PDB entry 2WUS | X-ray diffraction, 2.90 A resolution | chains A and R

== Chain A ==
Name: Rod shape-determining protein mreb
Organism: Thermotoga maritima
UniProt: Q9WZ57 (Q9WZ57_THEMA); residues 1-336 here = UniProt positions 1-336
Chain sequence (344 residues; each row starts with the number of its first residue):
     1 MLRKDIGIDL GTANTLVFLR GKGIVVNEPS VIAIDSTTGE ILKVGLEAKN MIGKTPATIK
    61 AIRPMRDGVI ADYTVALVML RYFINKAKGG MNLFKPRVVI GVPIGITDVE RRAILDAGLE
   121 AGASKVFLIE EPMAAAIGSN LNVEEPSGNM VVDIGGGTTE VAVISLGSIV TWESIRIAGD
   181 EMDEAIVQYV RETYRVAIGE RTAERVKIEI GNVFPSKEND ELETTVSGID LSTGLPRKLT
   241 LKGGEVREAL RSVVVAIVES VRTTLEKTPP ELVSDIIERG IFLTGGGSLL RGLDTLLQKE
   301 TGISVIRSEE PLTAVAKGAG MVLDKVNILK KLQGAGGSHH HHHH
Unresolved in the structure: 1, 337-344

== Chain R ==
Name: Putative uncharacterized protein
Organism: Thermotoga maritima
Notes: fragment: helix_turn_helix domain, residues 1-104
UniProt: Q9X2H8 (Q9X2H8_THEMA); residues 1-104 here = UniProt positions 1-104
Chain sequence (112 residues; row label = number of the first residue in the row):
     1 MSEKWKELGE TFRKKREERR ITLLDASLFT NINPSKLKRI EEGDLKGLDA EVYIKSYIKR
    61 YSEFLELSPD EMLKLYEEGK EEVAEEVEEK KPRKKKEKEK TRDLGSHHHH HH
Unresolved in the structure: 1, 89-112
What the authors report for this chain:
  - mutagenesis - Y53A: decreased co-localization with Rod shape-determining protein mreb (chain A)
  - mutagenesis - R20A, R20E, T22A, T22A/L23D/L24A/D25A/N31A/E99D, T22E, T22K, T22R, L23D, L24A, D25A, L28A, L28A/F29A, F29A, F29K, F29R, N31A, N31A/N33A, N33A, S35W, K38A, R39A, E42A: unchanged binding to Rod shape-determining protein mreb (chain A)

== Chain A / chain R interface ==
Pairs across the interface - 20 pairs, chain A then chain R:
  Asn-140(A) with Ala-50(R)
  Leu-141(A) with Val-52(R), hydrophobic; Tyr-53(R), hydrophobic
  Asn-149(A) with Tyr-53(R), hydrogen bond
  Ile-277(A) with Asn-31(R)
  Glu-278(A) with Asn-31(R); Ile-32(R); Asn-33(R), hydrogen bond (side chain-backbone); Lys-36(R), salt bridge; Tyr-57(R); Arg-60(R), hydrogen bond (backbone-side chain)
  Arg-279(A) with Asp-49(R), salt bridge; Tyr-53(R); Ser-56(R), hydrogen bond (backbone-side chain); Tyr-57(R); Arg-60(R), hydrogen bond (backbone-side chain)
  Ser-304(A) with Arg-60(R), hydrogen bond
  Ile-306(A) with Tyr-53(R), hydrophobic; Ser-56(R)
  Glu-309(A) with Lys-55(R), salt bridge
Interface residues without a listed pair, chain A (15 interface residues in all): Ser-139, Asn-142, Met-150, Gly-280, Phe-282, Val-305
Interface residues without a listed pair, chain R (13 interface residues in all): Lys-59
From the paper, about this interface:
  - residue pairs: Leu-141(A)/Tyr-53(R), Asn-149(A)/Tyr-53(R), Arg-279(A)/Tyr-53(R), Gly-280(A)/Tyr-53(R), Ile-306(A)/Tyr-53(R)
  - interface residues, chain A: Ser-139(A), Asn-140(A), Asn-142(A), Ile-277(A), Glu-278(A), Ser-304(A), Val-305(A), Glu-309(A)
  - interface residues, chain R: Lys-36(R), Tyr-53(R), Tyr-57(R)
  - hot spots on chain R (mutagenesis) - K36A, Y53A, Y57A: abolished binding to Rod shape-determining protein mreb (chain A)

== Summary ==
15 residues of chain A face 13 of chain R across their interface, with 6 hydrogen bonds and 3 salt bridges.
Among the polar pairs are Glu-278(A)/Lys-36(R), Arg-279(A)/Asp-49(R) and Glu-309(A)/Lys-55(R). The authors
report contacts between Leu-141(A) and Tyr-53(R), Asn-149(A) and Tyr-53(R) and Arg-279(A) and Tyr-53(R) among
others. From the paper: K36A, Y53A and Y57A of chain R abolish binding to Rod shape-determining protein mreb
(chain A); interface residues Ser-139(A), Asn-140(A) and Lys-36(R) among others; 25 substitutions were tested
in all.
Here chain A is Rod shape-determining protein mreb and chain R is Putative uncharacterized protein, both from
Thermotoga maritima. Entry 2WUS (Bacterial actin MreB assembles in complex with cell shape protein RodZ) was
determined by X-ray diffraction.
